PDB entry 5ZZ6 | X-ray diffraction, 2.20 A resolution | chains A and B

[Chain A (and B)]
Molecule: Redox-sensing transcriptional repressor Rex 1
Organism: Thermotoga maritima MSB8
Notes: chain B of this document is another copy of the same molecule, construct and numbering; everything in this record applies to it too
Reference sequence: Q9WY16 (REX1_THEMA); residue numbers follow UniProt; this construct covers 1-208
Chain sequence (208 residues; row label = number of the first residue in the row):
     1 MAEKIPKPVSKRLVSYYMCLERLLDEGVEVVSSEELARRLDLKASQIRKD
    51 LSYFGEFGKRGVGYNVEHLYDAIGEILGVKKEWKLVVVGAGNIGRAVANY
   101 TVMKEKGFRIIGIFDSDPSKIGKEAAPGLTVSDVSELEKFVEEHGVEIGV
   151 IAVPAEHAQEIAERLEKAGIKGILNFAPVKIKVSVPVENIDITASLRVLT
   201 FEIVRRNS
Disordered / not traced: 1-8 (chain B: 1-3, 208)
Small-molecule neighbours:
  - NAD (nicotinamide-adenine-dinucleotide), molecule 1: V88, G89, A90, G91, N92, I93, G94, F114, D115, S116, D117, K120, V134, A152, V153, P154, A155, H157, I161, F176, A177, P178, I192, T193
  - NAD, molecule 2: A96, V97, Y100
Swiss-Prot annotation at these positions:
  - DNA-binding region: S15 to F54 (H-T-H motif)
  - binding site (NAD(+)): G89 to G94
What the authors report for this chain:
  - binding site for NAD: V88, G89 to G94, A96, Y100, D115, S116, V134, V153, P154, H157, I161

[Chain A / chain B interface]
Pairs across the interface - 80 pairs, chain A then chain B:
  S10(A) - V198(B)
  S10(A) - F201(B)
  S10(A) - E202(B)
  V14(A) - A194(B)  hydrophobic
  V14(A) - R197(B)
  V14(A) - V198(B)  hydrophobic
  Y17(A) - R197(B)
  M18(A) - D191(B)
  E35(A) - K182(B)  salt bridge
  R39(A) - K180(B)
  I76(A) - F201(B)
  L77(A) - F201(B)  hydrophobic
  V79(A) - R197(B)
  W83(A) - T200(B)
  W83(A) - I203(B)  hydrophobic
  N92(A) - A96(B)
  N92(A) - N99(B)
  A96(A) - N92(B)
  N99(A) - N92(B)
  M103(A) - I192(B)  hydrophobic
  K106(A) - R197(B)
  F108(A) - L196(B)  hydrophobic
  F108(A) - T200(B)
  I148(A) - L199(B)  hydrophobic
  I148(A) - T200(B)
  I148(A) - I203(B)  hydrophobic
  K171(A) - I203(B)
  G172(A) - I203(B)
  I173(A) - L199(B)
  L174(A) - L196(B)  hydrophobic
  L174(A) - L199(B)
  P186(A) - L199(B)
  P186(A) - E202(B)
  E188(A) - S195(B)
  E188(A) - V198(B)
  E188(A) - L199(B)
  I190(A) - I190(B)  hydrophobic
  I190(A) - I192(B)  hydrophobic
  I190(A) - S195(B)
  I192(A) - I190(B)  hydrophobic
  T193(A) - Y100(B)
  T193(A) - K106(B)
  T193(A) - F108(B)
  S195(A) - E188(B)
  S195(A) - I190(B)
  L196(A) - L85(B)  hydrophobic
  L196(A) - M103(B)  hydrophobic
  L196(A) - F108(B)  hydrophobic
  L196(A) - I148(B)  hydrophobic
  L196(A) - L174(B)  hydrophobic
  R197(A) - G78(B)
  R197(A) - V79(B)
  R197(A) - K106(B)  hydrogen bond (side chain-backbone)
  R197(A) - F108(B)
  V198(A) - E188(B)
  L199(A) - I148(B)  hydrophobic
  L199(A) - G172(B)
  L199(A) - I173(B)
  L199(A) - L174(B)
  L199(A) - P186(B)
  L199(A) - E188(B)
  T200(A) - W83(B)
  T200(A) - F108(B)
  T200(A) - I148(B)
  F201(A) - V14(B)  hydrophobic
  F201(A) - Y17(B)  hydrophobic
  F201(A) - L77(B)  hydrophobic
  E202(A) - P186(B)
  I203(A) - W83(B)  hydrophobic
  I203(A) - I148(B)  hydrophobic
  I203(A) - K171(B)
  I203(A) - G172(B)
  I203(A) - P186(B)  hydrophobic
  V204(A) - I76(B)
  V204(A) - L77(B)
  R205(A) - S10(B)
  R206(A) - S184(B)
  R206(A) - V185(B)
  R206(A) - P186(B)
  N207(A) - K171(B)
Interface residues without a listed pair, chain A (47 interface residues in all): K11, L13, L85, I93, V97, Y100, F176, V187
Interface residues without a listed pair, chain B (46 interface residues in all): I93, F176, P178, V187, T193, V204

[In short]
The interface between chain A and chain B involves 47 residues on one side and 46 on the other, with 1
hydrogen bond and 1 salt bridge. Polar contacts include E35(A)-K182(B) and R197(A)-K106(B). Ligands of chain
A: NAD. From the paper: a binding site for NAD at V88(A), G89(A) and A96(A) among others.
Chain A and chain B are both Redox-sensing transcriptional repressor Rex 1 (Thermotoga maritima MSB8); the
structure, Redox-sensing transcriptional repressor Rex, was determined by X-ray diffraction together with 5ZZ5
and 5ZZ7 from the same study.
